Entry 1AWC (X-ray diffraction, 2.15 A resolution); this record covers chains A and B of the 4 polymer chains in the assembly.

[Chain A]
Name: Protein (ga binding protein alpha)
Organism: Mus musculus
Notes: fragment: ets domain plus 30 c-terminal residues
UniProtKB: Q00422 (GABPA_MOUSE); numbering as in UniProt (aligned over 320-429)
Amino-acid sequence (110 residues; numbered 320 to 429; the number before each row is that of its first residue):
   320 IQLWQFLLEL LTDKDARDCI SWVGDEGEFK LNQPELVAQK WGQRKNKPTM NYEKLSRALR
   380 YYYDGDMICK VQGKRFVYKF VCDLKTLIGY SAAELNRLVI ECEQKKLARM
Swiss-Prot annotation at these positions:
  - DNA-binding region: I320 to V400 (ETS)

[Chain B]
Name: Protein (ga binding protein beta 1)
Organism: Mus musculus
Notes: fragment: ankyrin repeat domain
UniProtKB: Q00420 (GABP2_MOUSE); numbering as in UniProt (aligned over 5-157)
Amino-acid sequence (153 residues; numbered 5 to 157; the number before each row is that of its first residue):
     5 DLGKKLLEAA RAGQDDEVRI LMANGAPFTT DWLGTSPLHL AAQYGHFSTT EVLLRAGVSR
    65 DARTKVDRTP LHMAASEGHA NIVEVLLKHG ADVNAKDMLK MTALHWATEH NHQEVVELLI
   125 KYGADVHTQS KFCKTAFDIS IDNGNEDLAE ILQ

[Interface between chain A and chain B]
Contacting residue pairs (31):
  Q321(A) with K69(B), hydrogen bond
  W323(A) with L37(B), hydrophobic; K69(B)
  Q324(A) with K69(B), hydrogen bond (side chain-backbone); M102(B)
  E328(A) with K135(B), hydrogen bond (backbone-side chain)
  T331(A) with L103(B); K135(B), hydrogen bond; F136(B)
  M386(A) with W36(B), hydrophobic; L37(B), hydrophobic
  L406(A) with V70(B); R72(B)
  I407(A) with V70(B), hydrophobic; R72(B); W110(B)
  G408(A) with R72(B); W110(B)
  Y409(A) with L103(B), hydrophobic; M105(B); W110(B), hydrophobic; E113(B), hydrogen bond
  L414(A) with L103(B), hydrophobic
  R416(A) with D146(B), salt bridge
  L417(A) with F136(B); K138(B)
  V418(A) with F136(B)
  E420(A) with K138(B), salt bridge
  C421(A) with F136(B), hydrophobic; C137(B), hydrophobic
  K424(A) with K138(B)
Also at the interface, not in a pair above, chain A (21 interface residues in all): L327, D332, D385, K404
Also at the interface, not in a pair above, chain B (16 interface residues in all): H114

[Overview]
Chain A and chain B form an interface of 21 and 16 residues respectively, with 5 hydrogen bonds and 2 salt
bridges. Polar pairs include R416(A)-D146(B), E420(A)-K138(B) and Q321(A)-K69(B). From UniProt: a DNA-binding
region on chain A.
Chain A is Protein (ga binding protein alpha) and chain B is Protein (ga binding protein beta 1), both from
Mus musculus; the structure, Mouse gabp alpha/beta domain bound to DNA, was determined by X-ray diffraction.
